PDB entry 7EAI | electron microscopy, 3.80 A resolution | chains B and C of the 3 polymer chains in the assembly

[Chain B]
Protein: Capsid protein VP0
From: Echovirus E3
UniProt: A0A6M4MJE3 (A0A6M4MJE3_9ENTO); numbering as in UniProt (aligned over 2-330)
Chain sequence (329 residues; row label = number of the first residue in the row):
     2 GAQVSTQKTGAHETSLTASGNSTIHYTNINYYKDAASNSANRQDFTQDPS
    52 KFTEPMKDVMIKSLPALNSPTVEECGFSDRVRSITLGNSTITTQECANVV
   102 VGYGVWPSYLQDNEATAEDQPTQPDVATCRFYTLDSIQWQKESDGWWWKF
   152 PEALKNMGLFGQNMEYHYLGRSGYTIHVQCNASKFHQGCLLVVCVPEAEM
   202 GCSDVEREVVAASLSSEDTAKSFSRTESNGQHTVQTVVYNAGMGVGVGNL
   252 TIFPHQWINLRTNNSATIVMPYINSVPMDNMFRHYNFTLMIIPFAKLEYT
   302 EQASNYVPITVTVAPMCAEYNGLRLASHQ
Unresolved in the structure: 11-23, 48-78

[Chain C]
Protein: Capsid protein VP3
From: Echovirus E3
UniProt: A0A6M4MJE3 (A0A6M4MJE3_9ENTO); residues 1-238 here correspond to UniProt positions 331-568 (UniProt number = residue number + 330)
Chain sequence (238 residues; each row starts with the number of its first residue):
     1 GLPTMLTPGSNQFLTSDDFQSPSAMPQFDVTPEMKIPGEVHNLMEIAEVD
    51 SVVPVNNTKENINSMEAYRIPVTGGDQLHTQVFGFQMQPGLNSVFKRTLL
   101 GEILNYYAHWSGSVKLTFVFCGSAMATGKFLLAYSPPGASPPQNRKQAML
   151 GTHVIWDVGLQSSCVLCIPWISQTHYRLVQQDEYTSAGYVTCWYQTGLIV
   201 PPGAPPSCTILCFASACNDFSVRNLRDTPFIEQTQLLQ
Construct notes: conflict N224 (Met554 in A0A6M4MJE3)

[How chain B and chain C interact]
Residue-residue contacts (72; chain B residue first):
  I30(B) with Q20(C), hydrogen bond (backbone-side chain)
  N31(B) with Q20(C), hydrogen bond
  Y32(B) with Q20(C), hydrogen bond (backbone-side chain)
  Y33(B) with Q20(C); P22(C), hydrophobic
  K34(B) with Q27(C), hydrogen bond (backbone-side chain)
  D35(B) with S23(C), hydrogen bond; M25(C); P26(C); Q27(C)
  S38(B) with Q20(C); S21(C), hydrogen bond (side chain-backbone)
  S40(B) with D18(C)
  A41(B) with D18(C), hydrogen bond (backbone-side chain)
  R43(B) with D17(C), hydrogen bond (side chain-backbone); D18(C), salt bridge
  Y104(B) with G38(C)
  V106(B) with P37(C), hydrophobic
  K185(B) with S123(C); A124(C), hydrogen bond (backbone-backbone); M125(C)
  F186(B) with M125(C), hydrophobic; G203(C)
  Q188(B) with C121(C); G122(C); S123(C); P205(C); S207(C), hydrogen bond (side chain-backbone); C208(C)
  C190(B) with C121(C), hydrophobic
  R226(B) with S64(C), hydrogen bond; M65(C); E66(C); R69(C)
  Y240(B) with N63(C)
  V248(B) with M65(C), hydrophobic
  G249(B) with V52(C); Y68(C), hydrogen bond (backbone-side chain)
  N250(B) with S51(C); R97(C); T98(C); L99(C)
  T252(B) with V49(C); D50(C)
  I253(B) with I46(C), hydrophobic; V49(C), hydrophobic; L99(C), hydrophobic
  W258(B) with F213(C), hydrophobic
  N260(B) with F120(C); C121(C)
  R262(B) with F120(C); G122(C); S123(C); A124(C); A126(C), hydrogen bond (side chain-backbone); V158(C), hydrogen bond (side chain-backbone); G159(C); S162(C), hydrogen bond
  I274(B) with P37(C), hydrophobic
  N275(B) with I36(C)
  S276(B) with M34(C)
  P278(B) with M34(C), hydrophobic
  F295(B) with V52(C), hydrophobic; M65(C), hydrophobic; R69(C), hydrogen bond (backbone-side chain)
  A296(B) with T209(C)
  K297(B) with R69(C)
  E299(B) with P205(C); S207(C)
  T301(B) with G203(C), hydrogen bond (side chain-backbone); A204(C); P205(C)
Other interface residues (no listed pair), chain B (39 interface residues in all): P272, Y273, P294, Y300
Other interface residues (no listed pair), chain C (49 interface residues in all): F19, Q161, P201, P202, L211

[In short]
The interface between chain B and chain C involves 39 residues on one side and 49 on the other; the contacts
include 17 hydrogen bonds and 1 salt bridge. Among the polar pairs are R43(B)-D18(C), I30(B)-Q20(C) and
N31(B)-Q20(C).
Chain B is Capsid protein VP0 and chain C is Capsid protein VP3, both from Echovirus E3; the structure,
Echovirus3 empty compacted particle, was determined by electron microscopy together with 7EAH from the same
study.
